Entry 9EUK (electron microscopy, 3.10 A resolution); this record covers chains D and G of the 7 polymer chains in the assembly.

[Chain D]
Molecule: TmpF
Organism: Staphylococcus phage 812
UniProtKB: A0A0U1WGD3 (A0A0U1WGD3_9CAUD); residue numbers follow UniProt; this construct covers 1-1019
Sequence (1019 residues; row label = number of the first residue in the row):
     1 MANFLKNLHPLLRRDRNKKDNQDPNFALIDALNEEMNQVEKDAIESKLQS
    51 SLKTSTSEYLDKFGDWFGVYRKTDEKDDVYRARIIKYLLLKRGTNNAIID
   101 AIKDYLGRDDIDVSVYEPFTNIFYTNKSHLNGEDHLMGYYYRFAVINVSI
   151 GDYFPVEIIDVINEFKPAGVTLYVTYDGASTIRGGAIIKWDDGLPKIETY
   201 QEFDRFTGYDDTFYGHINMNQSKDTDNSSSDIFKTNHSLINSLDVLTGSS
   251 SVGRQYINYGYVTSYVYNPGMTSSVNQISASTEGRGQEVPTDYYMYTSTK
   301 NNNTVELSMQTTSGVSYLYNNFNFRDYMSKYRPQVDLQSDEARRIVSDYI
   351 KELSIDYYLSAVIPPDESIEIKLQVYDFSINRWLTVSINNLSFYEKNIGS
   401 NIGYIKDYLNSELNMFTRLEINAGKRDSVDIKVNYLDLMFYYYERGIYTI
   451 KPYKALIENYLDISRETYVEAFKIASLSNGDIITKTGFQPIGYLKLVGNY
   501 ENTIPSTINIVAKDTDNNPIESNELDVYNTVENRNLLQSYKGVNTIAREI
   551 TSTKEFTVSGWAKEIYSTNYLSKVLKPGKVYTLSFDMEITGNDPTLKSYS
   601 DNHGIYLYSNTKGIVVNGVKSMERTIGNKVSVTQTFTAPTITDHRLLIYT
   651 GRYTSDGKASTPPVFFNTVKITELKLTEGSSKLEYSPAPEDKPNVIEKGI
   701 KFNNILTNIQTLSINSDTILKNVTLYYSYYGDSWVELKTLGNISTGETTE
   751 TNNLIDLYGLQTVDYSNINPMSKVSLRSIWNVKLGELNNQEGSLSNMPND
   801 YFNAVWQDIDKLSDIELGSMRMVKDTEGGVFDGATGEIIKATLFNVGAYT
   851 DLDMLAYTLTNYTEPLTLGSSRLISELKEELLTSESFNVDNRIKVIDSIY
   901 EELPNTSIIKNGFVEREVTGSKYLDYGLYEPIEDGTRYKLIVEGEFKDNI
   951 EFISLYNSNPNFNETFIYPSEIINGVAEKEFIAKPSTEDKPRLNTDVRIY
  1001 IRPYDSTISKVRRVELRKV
Disordered / not traced: 1, 192-1019
Differences from the reference sequence: conflict Asp191 (Leu in A0A0U1WGD3)

[Chain G]
Molecule: DUF4815 domain-containing protein
Organism: Staphylococcus phage 812
UniProtKB: A0A8E5NSA0 (A0A8E5NSA0_9CAUD); residues 1-1152 here = UniProt positions 1-1152
Sequence (1152 residues; row label = number of the first residue in the row):
     1 MAINFKGSPYLDRFDPSKDRTKVLFNPDRPLQQAELNEMQSIDQYYLKNL
    51 GDAIFKDGDKQSGLGFTLSEDNVLTVNPGYVYINGKIRYYDNDDSVKITG
   101 VGKETIGIKLTERIVTPDEDASLLDQTSGVPSYFSKGADRLEEKMSLTVN
   151 DPTSATIYTFMDGDLYIQSTNAEMDKINKVLAERTYDESGSYKVNGFELF
   201 SEGNAEDDDHVSVVVDAGKAYVKGFKVDKPVSTRISVPKSYDLGTAENES
   251 TIFNKSNNSISLANSPVKEIRRVTGQVLIEKERVTRGAQGDGQDFLSNNT
   301 AFEIVKVWTETSPGVTTKEYKQGEDFRLTDGQTIDWSPQGQEPSGGTSYY
   351 VSYKYNKRMEAGKDYEVTTQGEGLSKKWYINFTPSNGAKPIDQTVVLVDY
   401 TYYLARKDSVFINKYGDIAILPGEPNIMRLVTPPLNTDPENLQLGTVTVL
   451 PDSDEAVCISFAITRLSMEDLQKVKTRVDNLEYNQAVNALDDGAMEGQNP
   501 LTLRSVFSEGFISLDKADITHPDFGIVFSFEDAEATLAYTEAVNQPKIIP
   551 GDTTAHIWGRLISAPFTEERTIYQGQASETLNVNPYNIPNKQGVLKLTPS
   601 EDNWIDTENVTITEQKTKKVTMKRFWRHNESYYGETEHYLYSNLQLDAGQ
   651 KWKGETYAYDREHGRTGTLLESGGQRTLEEMIEFIRIRDVSFEVKGLNPN
   701 DNNLYLLFDGVRCAITPATGYRKGSEDGTIMTDAKGTAKGKFTIPAGIRC
   751 GNREVTLKNANSTSATTYTAQGRKKTAQDIIIRTRVTVNLVDPLAQSFQY
   801 DENRTISSLGLYFASKGDKQSNVVIQIRGMGDQGYPNKTIYAETVMNADD
   851 IKVSNNASAETRVYFDDPMMAEGGKEYAIVIITENSDYTMWVGTRTKPKI
   901 DKPNEVISGNPYLQGVLFSSSNASTWTPHQNSDLKFGIYTSKFNETATIE
   951 FEPIKDVSADRIVLMSTYLTPERTGCTWEMKLILDDMASSTTFDQLKWEP
  1001 IGNYQDLDVLGLARQVKLRATFESNRYISPLMSSSDLTFTTFLTELTGSY
  1051 VGRAIDMTEAPYNTVRFSYEAFLPKGTKVVPKYSADDGKTWKTFTKSPTT
  1101 TRANNEFTRYVIDEKVKSSGTNTKLQVRLDLSTENSFLRPRVRRLMVTTR
  1151 DE
Disordered / not traced: 1-3, 276-358, 391-394, 543-555, 591-792, 955-980

[Chain D / chain G interface]
Residue-residue contacts (20):
  Asn126(D) with Asp125(G), hydrogen bond; Ser132(G), hydrogen bond
  Lys127(D) with Pro131(G)
  Leu130(D) with Leu31(G); Gln33(G); Leu36(G), hydrophobic
  Asn131(D) with Leu31(G); Gln32(G); Gln33(G)
  His135(D) with Asp28(G); Arg29(G); Pro30(G)
  Leu136(D) with Asn26(G); Asp28(G), hydrogen bond (backbone-backbone); Arg29(G), hydrogen bond (backbone-backbone)
  Met137(D) with Asp28(G)
  Gly138(D) with Asp28(G), hydrogen bond (backbone-side chain)
  Tyr139(D) with Asp28(G), hydrogen bond (backbone-side chain)
  Tyr140(D) with Asp28(G), hydrogen bond (backbone-side chain)
  Tyr141(D) with Asp28(G), hydrogen bond (backbone-side chain)
Other interface residues (no listed pair), chain D (13 interface residues in all): Phe123, Asp134
Other interface residues (no listed pair), chain G (13 interface residues in all): Pro27, Val130

[Summary]
Chain D and chain G each contribute 13 residues to their interface; the contacts include 8 hydrogen bonds.
Polar contacts include Asn126(D)-Asp125(G), Asn126(D)-Ser132(G) and Gly138(D)-Asp28(G).
Here chain D is TmpF and chain G is DUF4815 domain-containing protein, both from Staphylococcus phage 812.
Entry 9EUK (Cryo-EM structure of Staphylococcus aureus bacteriophage phi812 baseplate in the post-contraction
state - sheath initiator, wedge ...) was determined by electron microscopy.
